Entry 8V6V (electron microscopy, 2.80 A resolution); this record covers chains J and X of the 12 polymer chains in the assembly.

== Chain J ==
Molecule: Widom 601 DNA (147-mer) with 60 base pairs flanking DNA (forward strand)
Sequence (207 nucleotides; each row starts with the number of its first residue):
     1 CTGGAGAATC CCGGTGCCGA GGCCGCTCAA TTGGTCGTAG ACAGCTCTAG CACCGCTTAA
    61 ACGCACGTAC GCGCTGTCCC CCGCGTTTTA ACCGCCAAGG GGATTACTCC CTAGTCTCCA
   121 GGCACGTGTC AGATATATAC ATCCTGTGCA TGTATTGAAC AGCGACCTTG CCGGTGCCAG
   181 TCGGATAGTG TTCCGAGCTC CCACTCT
Unresolved in the structure: 148-207

== Chain X ==
Name: SWI/SNF-related matrix-associated actin-dependent regulator of chromatin subfamily A member 5
Organism: Homo sapiens
UniProt: O60264 (SMCA5_HUMAN); numbering as in UniProt (aligned over 1-1052)
Sequence (1052 residues; each row starts with the number of its first residue):
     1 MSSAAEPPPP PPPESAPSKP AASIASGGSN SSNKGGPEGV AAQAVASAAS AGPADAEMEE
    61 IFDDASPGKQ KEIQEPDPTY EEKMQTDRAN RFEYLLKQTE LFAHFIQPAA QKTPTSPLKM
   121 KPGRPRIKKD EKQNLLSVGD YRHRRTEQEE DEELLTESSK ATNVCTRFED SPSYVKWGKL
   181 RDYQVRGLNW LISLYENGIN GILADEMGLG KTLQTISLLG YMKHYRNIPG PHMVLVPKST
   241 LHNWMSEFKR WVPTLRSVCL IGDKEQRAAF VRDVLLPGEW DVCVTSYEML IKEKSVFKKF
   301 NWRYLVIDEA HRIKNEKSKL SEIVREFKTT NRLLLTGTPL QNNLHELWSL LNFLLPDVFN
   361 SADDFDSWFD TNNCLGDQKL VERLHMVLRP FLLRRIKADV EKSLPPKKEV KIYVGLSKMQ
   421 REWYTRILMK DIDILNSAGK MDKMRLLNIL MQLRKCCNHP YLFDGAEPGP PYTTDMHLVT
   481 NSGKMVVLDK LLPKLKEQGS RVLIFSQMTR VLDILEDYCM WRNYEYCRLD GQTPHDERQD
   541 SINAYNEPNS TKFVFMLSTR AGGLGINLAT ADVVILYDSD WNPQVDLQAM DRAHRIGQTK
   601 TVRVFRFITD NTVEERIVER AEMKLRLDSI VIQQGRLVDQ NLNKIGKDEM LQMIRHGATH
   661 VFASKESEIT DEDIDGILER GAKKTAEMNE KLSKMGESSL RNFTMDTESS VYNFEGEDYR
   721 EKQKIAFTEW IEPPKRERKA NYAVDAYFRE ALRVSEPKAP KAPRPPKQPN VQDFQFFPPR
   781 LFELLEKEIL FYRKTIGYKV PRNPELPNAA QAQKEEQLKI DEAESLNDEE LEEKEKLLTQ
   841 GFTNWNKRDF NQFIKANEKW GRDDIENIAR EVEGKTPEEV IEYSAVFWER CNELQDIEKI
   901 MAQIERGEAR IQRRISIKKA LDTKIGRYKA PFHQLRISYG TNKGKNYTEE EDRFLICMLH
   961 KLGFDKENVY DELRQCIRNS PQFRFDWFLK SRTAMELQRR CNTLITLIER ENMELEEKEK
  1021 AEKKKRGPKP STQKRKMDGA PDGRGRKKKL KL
Unresolved in the structure: 1-173, 370-381, 635-1052
UniProt features mapped onto this chain:
  - motif: Asp308 to His311 (DEAH box)
  - binding site (ATP): Asp205 to Thr212
  - modified residue: Ser2 (N-acetylserine), Ser66 (Phosphoserine), Thr113 (Phosphothreonine), Ser116 (Phosphoserine), Ser137 (Phosphoserine), Ser171 (Phosphoserine), Lys440 (N6-acetyllysine), Ser755 (Phosphoserine), Ser825 (Phosphoserine)
  - cross-link (Glycyl lysine isopeptide (Lys-Gly)): Lys83 (interchain with G-Cter in SUMO2), Lys644 (interchain with G-Cter in SUMO2), Lys647 (interchain with G-Cter in SUMO2), Lys694 (interchain with G-Cter in SUMO2), Lys722 (interchain with G-Cter in SUMO2), Lys735 (interchain with G-Cter in SUMO2), Lys966 (interchain with G-Cter in SUMO2)
  - mutagenesis: Lys211 (K211R: Abolishes ATP hydrolysis. Binds to chromatin itself, but abolishes the chromatin binding of the cohesin complex component RAD21)

== Interface between chain J and chain X ==
Pairs across the interface - 22 pairs, chain J then chain X:
  DG16(J) with Ser295(X), phosphate contact; Lys298(X), sugar contact
  DC17(J) with Lys294(X), salt bridge to the phosphate; Lys298(X), salt bridge to the phosphate; Glu326(X), phosphate contact
  DG94(J) with Lys319(X), salt bridge to the phosphate
  DC95(J) with Arg312(X), salt bridge to the phosphate; Ser318(X), phosphate contact; Lys319(X), hydrogen bond to the phosphate; Leu320(X), hydrogen bond to the phosphate
  DC96(J) with Arg312(X), phosphate contact; Lys314(X), sugar contact
  DA97(J) with Lys314(X), salt bridge to the phosphate; Asn342(X), phosphate contact; Trp581(X), phosphate contact; Asn582(X), phosphate contact
  DA98(J) with Trp581(X), sugar contact; Arg620(X), salt bridge to the phosphate; Lys624(X), salt bridge to the phosphate
  DG99(J) with Leu450(X), phosphate contact; Arg616(X), salt bridge to the phosphate; Arg620(X), salt bridge to the phosphate
Other interface residues (no listed pair), chain X (17 interface residues in all): Asn315

== In short ==
8 residues of chain J face 17 of chain X across their interface; the contacts include 2 hydrogen bonds and 9
salt bridges. Polar pairs include DC95(J)-Lys319(X), DC95(J)-Leu320(X) and DC17(J)-Lys294(X). UniProt lists 8
ATP-binding residues and one mutagenesis site on chain X.
Here chain J is Widom 601 DNA (147-mer) with 60 base pairs flanking DNA (forward strand) and chain X is
SWI/SNF-related matrix-associated actin-dependent regulator of chromatin subfamily A member 5 (Homo sapiens).
Entry 8V6V (Cryo-EM structure of doubly-bound SNF2h-nucleosome complex) was determined by electron microscopy,
deposited together with 8V4Y and 8V7L.
